3WUD - chain A; structure by X-ray diffraction, 1.68 A resolution.

# Chain A
Molecule: Galectin
Organism: Xenopus laevis
UniProtKB: Q98UD4 (Q98UD4_XENLA); residue numbers follow UniProt; this construct covers 1-134
Amino-acid sequence (136 residues; numbered -1 to 134; the number before each row is that of its first residue; numbers below 1 keep their minus sign (Gly-1 is residue -1)):
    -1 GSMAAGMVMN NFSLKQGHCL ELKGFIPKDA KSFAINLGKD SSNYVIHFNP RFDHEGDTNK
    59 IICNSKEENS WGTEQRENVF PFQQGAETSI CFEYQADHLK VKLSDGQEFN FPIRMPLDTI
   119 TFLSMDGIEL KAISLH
Not modelled in the structure: -1 to 2
Sequence notes: expression tag (-1 to 0)
Cystine bridges: Cys17-Cys89

# Overview
Chain A is Galectin (Xenopus laevis); the structure, X-ray crystal structure of Xenopus laevis galectin-Ib,
was determined by X-ray diffraction (same publication as 3WUC).
